PDB entry 7UIV | electron microscopy, 3.38 A resolution | chains A and B of the 14 polymer chains in the assembly

Chain A (and B):
Molecule: ATP-dependent Clp protease ATP-binding subunit ClpA
From: Escherichia coli
Notes: chain B of this document is another copy of the same molecule, construct and numbering; everything in this record applies to it too
UniProt: A0A836NDF2 (A0A836NDF2_ECOLX); numbering as in UniProt (aligned over 1-758)
Sequence (758 residues; row label = number of the first residue in the row):
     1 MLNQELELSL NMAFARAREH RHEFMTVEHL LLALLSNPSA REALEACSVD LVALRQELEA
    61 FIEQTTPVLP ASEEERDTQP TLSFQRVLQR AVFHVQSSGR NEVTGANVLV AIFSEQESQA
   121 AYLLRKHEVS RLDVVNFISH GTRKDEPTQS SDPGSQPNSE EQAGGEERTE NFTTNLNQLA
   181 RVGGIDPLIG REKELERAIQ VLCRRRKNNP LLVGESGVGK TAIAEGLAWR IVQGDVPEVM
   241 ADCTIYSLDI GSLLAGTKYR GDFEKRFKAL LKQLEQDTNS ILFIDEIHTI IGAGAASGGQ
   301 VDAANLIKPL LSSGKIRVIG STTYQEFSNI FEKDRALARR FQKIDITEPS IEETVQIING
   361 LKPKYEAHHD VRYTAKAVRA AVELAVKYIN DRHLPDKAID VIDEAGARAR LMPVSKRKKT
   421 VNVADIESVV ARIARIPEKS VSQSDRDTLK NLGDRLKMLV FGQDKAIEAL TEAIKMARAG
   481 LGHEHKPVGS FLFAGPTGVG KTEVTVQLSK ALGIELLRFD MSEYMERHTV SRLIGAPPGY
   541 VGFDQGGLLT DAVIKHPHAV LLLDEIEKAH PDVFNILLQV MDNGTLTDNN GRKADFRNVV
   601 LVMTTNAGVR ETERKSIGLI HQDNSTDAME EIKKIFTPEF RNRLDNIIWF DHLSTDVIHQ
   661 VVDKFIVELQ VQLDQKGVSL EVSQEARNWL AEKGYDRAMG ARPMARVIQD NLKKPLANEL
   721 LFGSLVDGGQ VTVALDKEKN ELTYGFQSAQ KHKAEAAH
Disordered / not traced: 1-172, 293-299, 540-547, 749-758 (chain B: 1-168, 750-758)
Differences from the reference sequence: conflict Thr169 (Met in A0A836NDF2)
Ion coordination: Mg2+: Thr502 (together with ATP-gamma-S)
Small-molecule neighbours:
  - ADP (adenosine-5'-diphosphate): Asp186, Pro187, Leu188, Ile189, Ser216, Gly217, Gly219, Lys220, Thr221, Ala222, Ile223, Ile357, Leu361, Arg392, Ile399
  - ATP-gamma-S (AGS; phosphothiophosphoric acid-adenylate ester): Leu459, Val460, Phe461, Gln463, Pro496, Thr497, Gly498, Val499, Gly500, Lys501, Thr502, Glu503, Asn606, Leu653, Lys664, Phe665, Ala701, Arg702

Interface between chain A and chain B:
Residue-residue contacts (74; chain A residue first):
  Tyr365(A) with Arg206(B)
  His368(A) with Arg205(B)
  His369(A) with Arg204(B)
  Arg392(A) with Lys207(B)
  Ile399(A) with Arg206(B)
  Asp400(A) with Arg204(B), salt bridge; Lys207(B); Gln342(B)
  Asp403(A) with Arg204(B), salt bridge; Arg205(B); Arg206(B), salt bridge
  Glu404(A) with Gln200(B), hydrogen bond; Val201(B); Arg204(B)
  Ala407(A) with Gln200(B)
  Arg410(A) with Val239(B)
  Leu411(A) with Cys203(B), hydrophobic; Pro237(B), hydrophobic; Val239(B), hydrophobic
  Met412(A) with Glu196(B)
  Arg432(A) with Glu196(B); Arg197(B), hydrogen bond (backbone-side chain); Gln200(B), hydrogen bond
  Ile433(A) with Arg197(B), hydrogen bond (backbone-side chain)
  Arg435(A) with Glu194(B), salt bridge; Asp345(B), salt bridge; Ile346(B); Thr347(B), hydrogen bond
  Thr497(A) with Glu639(B); Asn642(B), hydrogen bond
  Arg518(A) with Asn583(B), hydrogen bond
  Asp520(A) with Gln579(B)
  Ser522(A) with Asn575(B)
  Glu523(A) with Gln579(B), hydrogen bond; Thr587(B), hydrogen bond
  Met525(A) with Arg527(B); Asp572(B)
  Glu526(A) with Arg527(B)
  Arg532(A) with Pro537(B); Pro538(B)
  Lys555(A) with Glu215(B), salt bridge; Tyr324(B)
  Glu565(A) with Leu578(B)
  Lys568(A) with Asn575(B), hydrogen bond
  Arg592(A) with Ser328(B)
  Asn606(A) with Glu639(B), hydrogen bond
  Gln672(A) with Gly480(B), hydrogen bond (side chain-backbone); Leu481(B); Gly482(B), hydrogen bond (side chain-backbone); Glu484(B)
  Leu673(A) with Leu481(B), hydrophobic
  Lys676(A) with Ala479(B)
  Met699(A) with Asn642(B)
  Arg702(A) with Lys486(B); Asp582(B), salt bridge; Asn642(B)
  Arg706(A) with Asn642(B), hydrogen bond (side chain-backbone); Leu644(B), hydrogen bond (side chain-backbone); Asp645(B)
  Gln709(A) with Met476(B); His483(B)
  Asp710(A) with Glu472(B)
  Lys713(A) with Leu481(B)
  Lys714(A) with Glu472(B)
  Leu716(A) with Leu481(B), hydrophobic
  Ala717(A) with Met476(B), hydrophobic
  Asn718(A) with Lys475(B)
  Leu720(A) with Leu481(B), hydrophobic
  Leu721(A) with Val441(B), hydrophobic; Arg446(B); Leu449(B), hydrophobic; Lys475(B)
  Phe722(A) with Arg446(B); Lys450(B)
Also at the interface, not in a pair above, chain A (50 interface residues in all): Ser216, Arg260, Glu326, Asp396, Arg408, Leu669
Also at the interface, not in a pair above, chain B (56 interface residues in all): Arg191, Lys193, Gly298, Arg335, Arg339, Arg478, Leu586, Pro638, Arg643

In short:
50 residues of chain A face 56 of chain B across their interface, with 15 hydrogen bonds and 7 salt bridges.
Polar pairs include Asp400(A)-Arg204(B), Asp403(A)-Arg204(B) and Asp403(A)-Arg206(B). Bound to chain A: ADP
and ATP-gamma-S.
Chain A and chain B are both ATP-dependent Clp protease ATP-binding subunit ClpA (Escherichia coli); the
structure, ClpAP complex bound to ClpS N-terminal extension, class IIa, was determined by electron microscopy
together with 7UIW, 7UIX, 7UIZ, 7UJ0 and 7UIY from the same study.
